PDB entry 7EQD | electron microscopy, 2.76 A resolution | chains M and Q of the 35 polymer chains in the assembly

# Chain M
Name: Reaction center protein M chain
From: Rhodospirillum rubrum (strain ATCC 11170 / ATH 1.1.1 / DSM 467 / LMG 4362 / NCIB 8255 / S1)
UniProt: Q2RQ26 (Q2RQ26_RHORT); residue numbers follow UniProt; this construct covers 2-306
Sequence (305 residues; each row starts with the number of its first residue):
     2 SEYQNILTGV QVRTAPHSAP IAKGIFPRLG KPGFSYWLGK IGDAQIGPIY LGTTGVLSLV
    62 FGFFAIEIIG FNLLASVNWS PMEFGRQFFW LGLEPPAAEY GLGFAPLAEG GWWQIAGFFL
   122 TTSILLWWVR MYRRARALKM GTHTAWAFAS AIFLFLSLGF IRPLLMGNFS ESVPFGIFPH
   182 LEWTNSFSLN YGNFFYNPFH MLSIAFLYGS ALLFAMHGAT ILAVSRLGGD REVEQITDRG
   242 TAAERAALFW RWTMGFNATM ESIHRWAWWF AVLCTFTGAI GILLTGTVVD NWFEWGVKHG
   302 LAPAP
Unresolved in the structure: 2
Bound ions: Fe ion: H218, E233, H265 (shared with 2 residues of chain L)
Ligand contacts:
  - Trans-Geranyl BACTERIOCHLOROPHYLL A (07D), molecule 1: I67, L121, I125, F149, A152, L155, F156, L159, F176, W184, T185, N186, F188, S189, F195, F196, H201, S204, I205, L208, Y209, C275, T276, G279, A280, I283
  - Trans-Geranyl BACTERIOCHLOROPHYLL A (07D), molecule 2: F89, F156, L159, V174, I178, H181, L182, W184, T185
  - Trans-Geranyl BACTERIOCHLOROPHYLL A (07D), molecule 3: T185, F196, Y209
  - Trans-Geranyl BACTERIOCHLOROPHYLL A (07D), molecule 4: F196, M202, I205, A206, Y209, G210, L213, F271
  - Trans-Geranyl BACTERIOPHEOPHYTIN A (08I), molecule 1: S59, L60, G63, F64, I67, L121, S124, I125, W128, M132, T145, A148, F149, A152, A272, V273, T276
  - Trans-Geranyl BACTERIOPHEOPHYTIN A (08I), molecule 2: Y209, A212, L213, A216, M217, W251, M255
  - spirilloxanthin (CRT): F64, I67, E68, I70, G71, L74, F89, L103, F105, W114, Q115, G118, F119, T122, F156, L157, G160, F161, F170, V174, P175, F176, G177, I178, H181
  - RQ0 (2-azanyl-5-[(2E,6E,8E,10E,12E,14E,18E,22E,26E,30E,34E)-3,7,11,15,19,23,27,31,35,39-decamethyltetraconta-2,6,8,10,12,14,18,22,26,30,34,38-dodecaenyl]-3-methoxy-6-methyl-cyclohexa-2,5-diene-1,4-dione): L214, M217, H218, T221, I222, A244, A247, A248, W251, T254, M255, F257, N258, A259, T260, M261, I264, W267, F271
  - ubiquinone-10 (U10): F89, F90, I178, F179
Reported in the primary citation:
  - binding site for RQ0: H218, A259
  - binding site for Trans-Geranyl BACTERIOCHLOROPHYLL A: H201
  - Trans-Geranyl BACTERIOCHLOROPHYLL A coordination: H201

# Chain Q
Name: Light-harvesting protein B-870 alpha chain
From: Rhodospirillum rubrum
UniProt: P02947 (LHA_RHORU); residues 1-62 here = UniProt positions 1-62
Sequence (62 residues; each row starts with the number of its first residue):
     1 MWRIWQLFDP RQALVGLATF LFVLALLIHF ILLSTERFNW LEGASTKPVQ TSMVMPSSDL
    61 AV
Unresolved in the structure: 48-62
Modified / non-standard residues: M1 (N-formylmethionine; FME)
Swiss-Prot annotation at these positions:
  - binding site (a bacteriochlorophyll): H29
  - modified residue: M1 (N-formylmethionine)
Ligand contacts:
  - Trans-Geranyl BACTERIOCHLOROPHYLL A (07D), molecule 1: A18, L21, F22, A25, H29, L32, F38, W40
  - Trans-Geranyl BACTERIOCHLOROPHYLL A (07D), molecule 2: L21, L24, A25, I28, H29, L32, F38
  - spirilloxanthin (CRT), molecule 1: R3, I4, L7, F8
  - spirilloxanthin (CRT), molecule 2: L14, L17, F20, L21, L24, L27, I28, I31
  - spirilloxanthin (CRT), molecule 3: F22, A25, L26, H29, F30, L33, W40
Reported in the primary citation:
  - binding site for Trans-Geranyl BACTERIOCHLOROPHYLL A: H29, W40

# Chain M / chain Q interface
Residue-residue contacts (30):
  G25(M) with R11(Q), hydrogen bond (backbone-side chain)
  I26(M) with D9(Q); R11(Q); Q12(Q)
  F27(M) with Q12(Q)
  P28(M) with Q12(Q)
  T54(M) with V15(Q)
  L58(M) with T19(Q)
  V61(M) with T19(Q); V23(Q), hydrophobic
  F62(M) with V23(Q), hydrophobic
  F65(M) with V23(Q), hydrophobic; L27(Q), hydrophobic
  I69(M) with L27(Q), hydrophobic
  F105(M) with F30(Q), hydrophobic; L33(Q), hydrophobic; S34(Q); E42(Q)
  A106(M) with S34(Q), hydrogen bond (backbone-side chain)
  P107(M) with S34(Q)
  L108(M) with I31(Q), hydrophobic; S34(Q)
  W113(M) with I31(Q), hydrophobic
  I116(M) with L27(Q), hydrophobic; F30(Q), hydrophobic; I31(Q), hydrophobic
  F119(M) with L26(Q), hydrophobic; F30(Q), hydrophobic
  F120(M) with V23(Q); L27(Q), hydrophobic
Interface residues without a listed pair, chain M (20 interface residues in all): V57, G112
Interface residues without a listed pair, chain Q (16 interface residues in all): F22, E36, N39

# In short
20 residues of chain M and 16 residues of chain Q are in contact, with 2 hydrogen bonds. Polar contacts
include G25(M)-R11(Q) and A106(M)-S34(Q). The paper reports a binding site for Trans-Geranyl
BACTERIOCHLOROPHYLL A at H201(M) and H29(Q) among others; a binding site for RQ0 at H218(M) and A259(M).
Chain M is Reaction center protein M chain (Rhodospirillum rubrum (strain ATCC 11170 / ATH 1.1.1 / DSM 467 /
LMG 4362 / NCIB 8255 / S1)) and chain Q is Light-harvesting protein B-870 alpha chain (Rhodospirillum rubrum);
the structure, Structure of photosynthetic LH1-rc super-complex of rhodospirillum rubrum, was determined by
electron microscopy.
